Entry 1IA7 (X-ray diffraction, 2.00 A resolution); this record covers chain A.

Chain A:
Molecule: Cellulase CEL9M
From: Clostridium cellulolyticum
Notes: EC 3.2.1.4; fragment: catalytic module
Amino-acid sequence (441 residues; row label = number of the first residue in the row):
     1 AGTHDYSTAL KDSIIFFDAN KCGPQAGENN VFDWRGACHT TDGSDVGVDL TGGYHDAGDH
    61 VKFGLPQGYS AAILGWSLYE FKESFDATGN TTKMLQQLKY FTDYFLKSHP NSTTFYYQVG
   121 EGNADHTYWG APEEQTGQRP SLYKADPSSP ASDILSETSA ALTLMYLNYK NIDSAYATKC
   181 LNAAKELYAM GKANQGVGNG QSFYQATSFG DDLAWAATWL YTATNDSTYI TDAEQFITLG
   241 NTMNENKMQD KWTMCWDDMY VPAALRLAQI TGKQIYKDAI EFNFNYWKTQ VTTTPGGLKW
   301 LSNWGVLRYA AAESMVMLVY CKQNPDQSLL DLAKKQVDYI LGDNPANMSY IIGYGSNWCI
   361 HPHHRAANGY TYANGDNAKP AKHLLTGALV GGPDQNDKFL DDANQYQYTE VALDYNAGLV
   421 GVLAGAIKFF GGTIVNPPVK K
Not modelled in the structure: 432-441
Ion coordination: Ni2+: Ala-1, His-4, Asp-343; Zn2+: Cys-22, Cys-38, His-39, His-55; Ca2+: Ser-208, Asp-211, Asp-212, Asp-257

In short:
Ala-1, His-4 and Asp-343 coordinate Ni2+. The Zn2+ site is built by Cys-22, Cys-38, His-39 and His-55.
Chain A is Cellulase CEL9M (Clostridium cellulolyticum); the structure, Crystal structure of the cellulase
CEL9M of C. cellulolyticium in complex with cellobiose, was determined by X-ray diffraction together with 1IA6
from the same study.
